2G09 - chain A; structure by X-ray diffraction, 2.10 A resolution.

Chain A:
Protein: Cytosolic 5'-nucleotidase III
Source organism: Mus musculus
Notes: EC 3.1.1.5
Reference sequence: Q9D020 (5NT3_MOUSE); residue numbers follow UniProt; this construct covers 2-297
Chain sequence (297 residues; each row starts with the number of its first residue):
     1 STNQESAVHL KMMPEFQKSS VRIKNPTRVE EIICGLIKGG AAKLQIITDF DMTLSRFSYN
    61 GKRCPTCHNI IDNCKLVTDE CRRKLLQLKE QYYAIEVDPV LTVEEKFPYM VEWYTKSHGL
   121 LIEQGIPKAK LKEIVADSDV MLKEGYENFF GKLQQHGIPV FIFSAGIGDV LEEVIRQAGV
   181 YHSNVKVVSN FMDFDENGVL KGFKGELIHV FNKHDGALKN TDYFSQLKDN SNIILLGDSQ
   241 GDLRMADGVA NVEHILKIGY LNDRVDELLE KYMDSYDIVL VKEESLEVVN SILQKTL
Not modelled in the structure: 1-6
Modified residues: Mse12, Mse13, Mse52, Mse110, Mse141, Mse192, Mse245, Mse273 (selenomethionine; parent Met)
Sequence notes: cloning artifact (1); modified residue (12-13, 52, 110, 141, 192, 245, 273)
Ion coordination: Mg2+: D49, D51, D238 (together with phosphate ion)
Ligand contacts: piperazine-N,n'-bis(2-ethanesulfonic acid) (PIN): Q294, K295, T296, L297

In short:
Bound to chain A: piperazine-N,n'-bis(2-ethanesulfonic acid). The Mg2+ site is built by D49, D51 and D238.
Chain A is Cytosolic 5'-nucleotidase III (Mus musculus); the structure, X-ray structure of mouse pyrimidine
5'-nucleotidase type 1, product complex, was determined by X-ray diffraction (same publication as 2G06, 2G07,
2G08 and 2BDU).
